7Y9Z - chains A and D of the 4 polymer chains in the assembly; structure by electron microscopy, 2.85 A resolution.

Chain A:
Protein: Spike glycoprotein
Source organism: Severe acute respiratory syndrome coronavirus 2
Reference sequence: P0DTC2 (SPIKE_SARS2); aligned to UniProt positions 1-1208 over residues 1-1208
Sequence (1253 residues; each row starts with the number of its first residue; note: 5 numbers in that range are skipped by the numbering (no residue carries them; nothing is unmodelled there); a row labelled like 214A-214B holds insertion residues (214A, then the next letters in order)):
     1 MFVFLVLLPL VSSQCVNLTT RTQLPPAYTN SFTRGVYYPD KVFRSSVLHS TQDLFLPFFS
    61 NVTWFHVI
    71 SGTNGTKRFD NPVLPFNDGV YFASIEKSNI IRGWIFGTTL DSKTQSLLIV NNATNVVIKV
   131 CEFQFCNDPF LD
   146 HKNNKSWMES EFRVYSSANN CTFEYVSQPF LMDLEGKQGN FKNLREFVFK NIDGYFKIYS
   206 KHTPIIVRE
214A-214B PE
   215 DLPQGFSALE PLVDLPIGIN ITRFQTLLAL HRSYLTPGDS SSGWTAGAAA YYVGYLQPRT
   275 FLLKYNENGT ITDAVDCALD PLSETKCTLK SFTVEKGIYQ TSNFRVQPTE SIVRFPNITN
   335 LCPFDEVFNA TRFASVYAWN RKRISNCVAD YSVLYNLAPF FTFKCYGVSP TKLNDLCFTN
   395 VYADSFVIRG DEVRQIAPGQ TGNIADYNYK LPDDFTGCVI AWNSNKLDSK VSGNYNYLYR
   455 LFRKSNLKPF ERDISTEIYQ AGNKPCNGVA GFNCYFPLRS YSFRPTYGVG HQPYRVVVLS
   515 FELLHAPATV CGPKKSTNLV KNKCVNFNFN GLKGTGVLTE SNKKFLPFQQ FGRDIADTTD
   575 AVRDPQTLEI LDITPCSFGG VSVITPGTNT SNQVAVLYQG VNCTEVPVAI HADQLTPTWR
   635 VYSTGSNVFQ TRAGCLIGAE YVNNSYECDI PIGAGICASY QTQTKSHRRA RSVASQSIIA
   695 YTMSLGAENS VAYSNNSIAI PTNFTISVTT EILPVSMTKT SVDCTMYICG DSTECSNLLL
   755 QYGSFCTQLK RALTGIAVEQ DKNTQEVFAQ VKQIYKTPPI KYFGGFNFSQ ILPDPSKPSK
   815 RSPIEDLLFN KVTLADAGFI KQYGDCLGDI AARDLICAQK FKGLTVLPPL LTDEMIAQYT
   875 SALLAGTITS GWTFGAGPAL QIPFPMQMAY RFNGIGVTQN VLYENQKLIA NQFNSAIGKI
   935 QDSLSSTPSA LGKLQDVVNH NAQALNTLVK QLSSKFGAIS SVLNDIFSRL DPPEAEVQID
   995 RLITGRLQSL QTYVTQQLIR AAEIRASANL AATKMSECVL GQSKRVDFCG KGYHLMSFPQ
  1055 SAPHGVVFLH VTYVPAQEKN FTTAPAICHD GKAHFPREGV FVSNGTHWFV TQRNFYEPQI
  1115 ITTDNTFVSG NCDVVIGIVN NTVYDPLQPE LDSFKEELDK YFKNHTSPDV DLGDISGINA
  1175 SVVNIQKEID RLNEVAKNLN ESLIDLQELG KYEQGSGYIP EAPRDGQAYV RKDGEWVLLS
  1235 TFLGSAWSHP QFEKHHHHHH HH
Disordered / not traced: 1-13, 71-76, 146-152, 177-184, 211-214, 214A-214B, 248-256, 677-689, 828-847, 1148-1256
Differences from the reference sequence: variant Val-67 (Ala in P0DTC2), Ile-95 (Thr in P0DTC2), Asp-142 (Gly in P0DTC2), Ile-211 (Leu212 in P0DTC2), Asp-339 (Gly in P0DTC2), Leu-371 (Ser in P0DTC2), Pro-373 (Ser in P0DTC2), Phe-375 (Ser in P0DTC2), Asn-417 (Lys in P0DTC2), Lys-440 (Asn in P0DTC2), Ser-446 (Gly in P0DTC2), Asn-477 (Ser in P0DTC2), Lys-478 (Thr in P0DTC2), Ala-484 (Glu in P0DTC2), Arg-493 (Gln in P0DTC2), Ser-496 (Gly in P0DTC2), Arg-498 (Gln in P0DTC2), Tyr-501 (Asn in P0DTC2), His-505 (Tyr in P0DTC2), Lys-547 (Thr in P0DTC2), Gly-614 (Asp in P0DTC2), Tyr-655 (His in P0DTC2), Lys-679 (Asn in P0DTC2), His-681 (Pro in P0DTC2), Lys-764 (Asn in P0DTC2), Tyr-796 (Asp in P0DTC2), Lys-856 (Asn in P0DTC2), His-954 (Gln in P0DTC2), Lys-969 (Asn in P0DTC2), Phe-981 (Leu in P0DTC2); insertion (214, 214A-214B); engineered mutation Pro-817 (Phe in P0DTC2), Pro-892 (Ala in P0DTC2), Pro-899 (Ala in P0DTC2), Pro-942 (Ala in P0DTC2), Pro-986 (Lys in P0DTC2), Pro-987 (Val in P0DTC2); expression tag (1209-1256)
Disulfides: Cys-15/Cys-136, Cys-131/Cys-166, Cys-291/Cys-301, Cys-336/Cys-361, Cys-379/Cys-432, Cys-391/Cys-525, Cys-480/Cys-488, Cys-538/Cys-590, Cys-617/Cys-649, Cys-662/Cys-671, Cys-738/Cys-760, Cys-743/Cys-749, Cys-1032/Cys-1043, Cys-1082/Cys-1126
Covalent attachments: N-acetylglucosamine (NAG) linked to Asn-17, Asn-61, Asn-122, Asn-165, Asn-234, Asn-282, Asn-331, Asn-343, Asn-616, Asn-709, Asn-717, Asn-801, Asn-1074, Asn-1098, Asn-1134
Curated features (UniProtKB/Swiss-Prot):
  - region: Asn-280 to Cys-301 (Putative superantigen), Arg-403 to Asp-405 (Integrin-binding motif), Asn-448 to Phe-456 (Immunodominant HLA epitope recognized by the CD8+), Ser-816 to Tyr-837 (Fusion peptide 1), Lys-835 to Phe-855 (Fusion peptide 2), Asp-1163 to Glu-1202 (Heptad repeat 2)
  - site (Cleavage): Arg-685, Ser-686, Arg-815, Ser-816
  - glycosylation: Asn-17 (N-linked (GlcNAc...) (complex) asparagine), Asn-61 (N-linked (GlcNAc...) (hybrid) asparagine), Asn-74 (N-linked (GlcNAc...) (complex) asparagine), Asn-122 (N-linked (GlcNAc...) (hybrid) asparagine), Asn-149 (N-linked (GlcNAc...) (complex) asparagine), Asn-165 (N-linked (GlcNAc...) (complex) asparagine), Asn-234 (N-linked (GlcNAc...) (high mannose) asparagine), Asn-282 (N-linked (GlcNAc...) (complex) asparagine), Thr-323 (O-linked (GalNAc) threonine), Ser-325 (O-linked (HexNAc...) serine), Asn-331 (N-linked (GlcNAc...) (complex) asparagine), Asn-343 (N-linked (GlcNAc...) (complex) asparagine), Asn-603 (N-linked (GlcNAc...) (hybrid) asparagine), Asn-616 (N-linked (GlcNAc...) (complex) asparagine), Asn-657 (N-linked (GlcNAc...) (complex) asparagine), Thr-676 (O-linked (GlcNAc...) threonine), Thr-678 (O-linked (GlcNAc...) threonine), Asn-709 (N-linked (GlcNAc...) (high mannose) asparagine), Asn-717 (N-linked (GlcNAc...) (hybrid) asparagine), Asn-801 (N-linked (GlcNAc...) (hybrid) asparagine) and 6 more in UniProt

Chain D:
Protein: Processed angiotensin-converting enzyme 2
Source organism: Homo sapiens
Reference sequence: Q9BYF1 (ACE2_HUMAN); residue numbers follow UniProt; this construct covers 19-614
Sequence (596 residues; each row starts with the number of its first residue):
    19 STIEEQAKTF LDKFNHEAED LFYQSSLASW NYNTNITEEN VQNMNNAGDK WSAFLKEQST
    79 LAQMYPLQEI QNLTVKLQLQ ALQQNGSSVL SEDKSKRLNT ILNTMSTIYS TGKVCNPDNP
   139 QECLLLEPGL NEIMANSLDY NERLWAWESW RSEVGKQLRP LYEEYVVLKN EMARANHYED
   199 YGDYWRGDYE VNGVDGYDYS RGQLIEDVEH TFEEIKPLYE HLHAYVRAKL MNAYPSYISP
   259 IGCLPAHLLG DMWGRFWTNL YSLTVPFGQK PNIDVTDAMV DQAWDAQRIF KEAEKFFVSV
   319 GLPNMTQGFW ENSMLTDPGN VQKAVCHPTA WDLGKGDFRI LMCTKVTMDD FLTAHHEMGH
   379 IQYDMAYAAQ PFLLRNGANE GFHEAVGEIM SLSAATPKHL KSIGLLSPDF QEDNETEINF
   439 LLKQALTIVG TLPFTYMLEK WRWMVFKGEI PKDQWMKKWW EMKREIVGVV EPVPHDETYC
   499 DPASLFHVSN DYSFIRYYTR TLYQFQFQEA LCQAAKHEGP LHKCDISNST EAGQKLFNML
   559 RLGKSEPWTL ALENVVGAKN MNVRPLLNYF EPLFTWLKDQ NKNSFVGWST DWSPYA
Disulfides: Cys-133/Cys-141, Cys-344/Cys-361, Cys-530/Cys-542
Bound ions: Zn2+: His-374, His-378
Curated features (UniProtKB/Swiss-Prot):
  - region (Interaction with SARS-CoV spike glycoprotein): Asp-30 to Tyr-41, Met-82 to Pro-84, Lys-353 to Arg-357
  - active site: Glu-375 (Proton acceptor), His-505 (Proton donor)
  - binding site (chloride): Arg-169, Trp-477, Lys-481
  - binding site (substrate): Arg-273, His-345, Pro-346, Tyr-515
  - binding site (Zn(2+)): His-374, His-378, Glu-402
  - glycosylation (N-linked (GlcNAc...) asparagine): Asn-53, Asn-90, Asn-103, Asn-322, Asn-432, Asn-546
  - mutagenesis: Ser-19 (S19P: Increases slightly the interaction with RBD domain of SARS-CoV-2 spike protein), Gln-24 to Lys-26 (Slightly inhibits interaction with SARS-CoV spike glycoprotein), Gln-24 (Q24T: Increases slightly the interaction with RBD domain of SARS-CoV-2 spike protein), Ala-25 (A25V: Increases slightly the interaction with RBD domain of SARS-CoV-2 spike protein), Thr-27 (T27Y: Increases slightly the interaction with RBD domain of SARS-CoV-2 spike protein. In sACE2.v2.2; increases interaction with RBD domain of SARS-CoV-2 spike protein ...), Leu-29 (L29F: Increases slightly the interaction with RBD domain of SARS-CoV-2 spike protein), Lys-31 (K31D: Abolishes interaction with SARS-CoV spike glycoprotein; K31Y: Increases slightly the interaction with RBD domain of SARS-CoV-2 spike protein), Asn-33 (N33D: Increases slightly the interaction with RBD domain of SARS-CoV-2 spike protein), His-34 (H34A: Increases slightly the interaction with RBD domain of SARS-CoV-2 spike protein), Glu-37 (E37A: No effect on interaction with SARS-CoV spike glycoprotein), Asp-38 (D38A: No effect on interaction with SARS-CoV spike glycoprotein), Leu-39 (L39R: Increases slightly the interaction with RBD domain of SARS-CoV-2 spike protein), 48 further mutagenesis entries in UniProt

Interface between chain A and chain D:
Pairs across the interface (26):
  Phe-456(A) / Thr-27(D)
  Phe-456(A) / Asp-30(D)
  Phe-456(A) / Lys-31(D)
  Tyr-473(A) / Glu-23(D)
  Tyr-473(A) / Thr-27(D)
  Ala-475(A) / Gln-24(D)
  Ala-475(A) / Thr-27(D)
  Gly-476(A) / Gln-24(D)
  Asn-477(A) / Ser-19(D)  hydrogen bond (side chain-backbone)
  Phe-486(A) / Met-82(D)  hydrophobic
  Asn-487(A) / Gln-24(D)  hydrogen bond
  Asn-487(A) / Tyr-83(D)  hydrogen bond
  Tyr-489(A) / Phe-28(D)
  Tyr-489(A) / Lys-31(D)
  Arg-493(A) / Lys-31(D)
  Arg-493(A) / His-34(D)
  Arg-498(A) / Tyr-41(D)
  Thr-500(A) / Tyr-41(D)  hydrogen bond
  Thr-500(A) / Asn-330(D)
  Thr-500(A) / Asp-355(D)  hydrogen bond
  Thr-500(A) / Arg-357(D)  hydrogen bond
  Tyr-501(A) / Tyr-41(D)
  Tyr-501(A) / Lys-353(D)  hydrogen bond
  Gly-502(A) / Gly-354(D)
  His-505(A) / Lys-353(D)
  His-505(A) / Gly-354(D)
Other interface residues (no listed pair), chain A (17 interface residues in all): Tyr-449, Ser-496, Val-503
Other interface residues (no listed pair), chain D (19 interface residues in all): Asp-38, Leu-45, Thr-324

Overview:
17 residues of chain A face 19 of chain D across their interface, with 7 hydrogen bonds. Polar contacts
include Asn-477(A)/Ser-19(D), Asn-487(A)/Gln-24(D) and Asn-487(A)/Tyr-83(D). Covalently linked
N-acetylglucosamine: at Asn-17(A), Asn-61(A), Asn-122(A), Asn-165(A), Asn-234(A) and Asn-282(A) and 9 more.
Chain A is Spike glycoprotein (Severe acute respiratory syndrome coronavirus 2) and chain D is Processed
angiotensin-converting enzyme 2 (Homo sapiens); the structure, Cryo-EM structure of SARS-CoV-2 Omicron spike
protein (S-6P-RRAR) in complex with human ACE2 ectodomain (one-RBD-up state), was determined by electron
microscopy (same publication as 7XCH, 7XCI, 7XCP, 7YA0 and 7YA1).
